Entry 3J6J (electron microscopy, 3.64 A resolution); this record covers chains A and B of the 8 polymer chains in the assembly.

# Chain A (and B)
Protein: Mitochondrial antiviral-signaling protein
Organism: Homo sapiens
Notes: fragment: N-terminal CARD domain; chain B of this document is another copy of the same molecule, construct and numbering; everything in this record applies to it too
UniProt: Q7Z434 (MAVS_HUMAN); residues 1-97 here = UniProt positions 1-97
Chain sequence (97 residues; each row starts with the number of its first residue):
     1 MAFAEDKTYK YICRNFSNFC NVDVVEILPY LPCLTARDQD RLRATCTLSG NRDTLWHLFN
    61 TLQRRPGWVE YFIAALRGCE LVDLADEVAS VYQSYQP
Sequence notes: engineered mutation Ala2 (Pro in Q7Z434)
UniProt features mapped onto this chain:
  - lipidation: Cys79 (S-palmitoyl cysteine)
  - cross-link (Glycyl lysine isopeptide (Lys-Gly)): Lys7 (interchain with G-Cter in ubiquitin), Lys10 (interchain with G-Cter in ubiquitin)
  - natural variant: Cys79 (C79F; C79S: Loss of palmitoylation)
  - mutagenesis: Lys7 (K7R: Abolished ubiquitination by MARCHF5; when associated with R-500), Lys10 (K10R: Abolished ubiquitination by TRIM31; when associated with R-311 and R-461), Glu26 (E26A/R: Impairs filament formation and abolishes antiviral signaling activity), Thr54 (T54A: Impairs ability to induce IFN-beta. Loss of interaction with the ATG5-ATG12 conjugate), Trp56 (W56A/E/R: Impairs filament formation and abolishes antiviral signaling activity), Gly67 to Val69 (Impairs ability to induce IFN-beta)
What the authors report for this chain:
  - self-association interface (contacts with another copy of this molecule); pairs are residue here / residue on that copy: Arg43-Trp56 (cation-pi contact)
  - mutagenesis - P2A: unchanged signaling

# Chain A / chain B interface
Residue-residue contacts (6):
  Arg37(A) - Glu26(B)  salt bridge
  Asp38(A) - Glu26(B)
  Arg41(A) - Glu26(B)  salt bridge
  Arg64(A) - Asn21(B)  hydrogen bond (side chain-backbone)
  Arg64(A) - Asp23(B)  salt bridge
  Pro66(A) - Asp83(B)
Interface residues without a listed pair, chain A (7 interface residues in all): Cys33, Arg65
Interface residues without a listed pair, chain B (9 interface residues in all): Val22, Asn51, Cys79, Glu80, Leu81

# Summary
7 residues of chain A face 9 of chain B across their interface; the contacts include 1 hydrogen bond and 3
salt bridges. Among the polar pairs are Arg37(A)-Glu26(B), Arg41(A)-Glu26(B) and Arg64(A)-Asp23(B). From
UniProt: 8 mutagenesis sites on chain A. From the paper: P2A of chain A leaves signaling unchanged; a
self-association interface involving Arg43(A).
Both chains are Mitochondrial antiviral-signaling protein (Homo sapiens). Entry 3J6J (3.6 Angstrom resolution
MAVS filament generated from helical reconstruction) was determined by electron microscopy.
